PDB entry 4G49 | X-ray diffraction, 2.40 A resolution | chain A

# Chain A
Protein: Lysozyme C
Source organism: Gallus gallus
Notes: EC 3.2.1.17
UniProt: P00698 (LYSC_CHICK); residues 1-129 here correspond to UniProt positions 19-147 (UniProt number = residue number + 18)
Chain sequence (129 residues; numbered 1 to 129; the number before each row is that of its first residue):
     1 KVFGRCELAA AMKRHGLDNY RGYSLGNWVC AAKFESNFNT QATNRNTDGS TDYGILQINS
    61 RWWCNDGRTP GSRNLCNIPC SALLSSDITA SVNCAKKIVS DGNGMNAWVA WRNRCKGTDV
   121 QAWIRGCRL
Disulfide bonds: Cys6-Cys127, Cys30-Cys115, Cys64-Cys80, Cys76-Cys94
Bound ions: Cisplatin Pt site 1: Arg14, His15; Cisplatin Pt site 2 near His15 (its only coordinating residue here)
Curated features (UniProtKB/Swiss-Prot):
  - active site: Glu35, Asp52
  - binding site (substrate): Asp101
What the authors report for this chain:
  - binding site for Cisplatin Pt: His15

# Overview
Arg14 and His15 form the Cisplatin Pt site 1. UniProt lists active-site residues Glu35 and Asp52 and
substrate-binding residue Asp101. The paper reports a binding site for Cisplatin Pt at His15.
Chain A is Lysozyme C (Gallus gallus); the structure, Room temperature X-ray diffraction of cisplatin binding
to HEWL in aqueous media after 15 months of ..., was determined by X-ray diffraction, deposited together with
4G4B, 4G4C and 4G4H.
